8UAE - chains C and D of the 18 polymer chains in the assembly; structure by electron microscopy, 3.25 A resolution.

[Chain C (and D)]
Name: SIR2-like domain-containing protein
Organism: Escherichia coli
Notes: chain D of this document is another copy of the same molecule, construct and numbering; everything in this record applies to it too
Reference sequence: A0A7B5N0T7 (A0A7B5N0T7_ECOLX); residues 1-415 here = UniProt positions 1-415
Chain sequence (415 residues; row label = number of the first residue in the row):
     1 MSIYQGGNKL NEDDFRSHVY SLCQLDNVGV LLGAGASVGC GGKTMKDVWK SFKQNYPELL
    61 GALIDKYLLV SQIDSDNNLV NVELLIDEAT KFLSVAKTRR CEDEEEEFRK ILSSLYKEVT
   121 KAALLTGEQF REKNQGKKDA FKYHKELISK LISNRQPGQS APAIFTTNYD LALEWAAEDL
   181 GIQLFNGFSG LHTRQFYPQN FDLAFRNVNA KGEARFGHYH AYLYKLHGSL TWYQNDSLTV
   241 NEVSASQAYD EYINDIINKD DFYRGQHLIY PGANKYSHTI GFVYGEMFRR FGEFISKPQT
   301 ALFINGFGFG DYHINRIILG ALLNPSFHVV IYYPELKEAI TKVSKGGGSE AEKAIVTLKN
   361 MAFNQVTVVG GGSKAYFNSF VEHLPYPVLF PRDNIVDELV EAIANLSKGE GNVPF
Disordered / not traced: 1, 210-217, 408-415 (chain D: 1, 211-216, 392-415)
Small-molecule neighbours: Adenosine-5-Diphosphoribose (AR6; [(2R,3S,4R,5R)-5-(6-aminopurin-9-yl)-3,4-dihydroxy-oxolan-2-yl]methyl [hydroxy-[[(2R,3S,4R,5S)-3,4,5-trihydroxyoxolan-2-yl]methoxy]phosphoryl] hydrogen phosphate): A34, G35, V38, T44, M45, E83, T167, H227, N305, G306, F307, G308, D311, P334, E335, Y376, F377
From the paper describing this entry:
  - catalytic residues: H227, D311, H313
  - mutagenesis - H227A, D311A, H313A: abolished catalytic activity on NAD+
  - mutagenesis - H227A, D311A, H313A: decreased catalytic activity on single-stranded DNA
  - mutagenesis - H227A: decreased growth

[How chain C and chain D interact]
Residue-residue contacts - 23 pairs, chain C then chain D:
  Y67(C) - R99(D)
  L68(C) - T98(D)
  K91(C) - K91(D)
  K91(C) - S94(D)
  K91(C) - V95(D)
  F92(C) - V95(D)  hydrophobic
  F92(C) - R99(D)
  S94(C) - K91(D)
  V95(C) - K91(D)
  V95(C) - V95(D)  hydrophobic
  R99(C) - Y67(D)
  R99(C) - E104(D)  salt bridge
  F196(C) - R316(D)  hydrogen bond (backbone-side chain)
  Q199(C) - R316(D)
  Q199(C) - G320(D)
  H278(C) - A273(D)
  G281(C) - Y276(D)
  F282(C) - Y276(D)
  F282(C) - H313(D)
  G285(C) - Y276(D)
  E293(C) - R289(D)
  H313(C) - T279(D)
  R316(C) - T279(D)
Other interface residues (no listed pair), chain C (23 interface residues in all): T98, E104, P198, L238, Y276, T279, E286
Other interface residues (no listed pair), chain D (21 interface residues in all): L68, E88, F92, R100, Y312, I317, E350

[Overview]
23 residues of chain C face 21 of chain D across their interface; the contacts include 1 hydrogen bond and 1
salt bridge. Among the polar pairs are R99(C)-E104(D) and F196(C)-R316(D). Chain C binds
Adenosine-5-Diphosphoribose. The paper reports catalytic residues H227(C), D311(C) and H313(C); H227A, D311A
and H313A of chain C abolish catalytic activity on NAD+.
Both chains are SIR2-like domain-containing protein (Escherichia coli). Entry 8UAE (E. coli Sir2_HerA complex
(12:6) with ATPgamaS) was determined by electron microscopy (same publication as 8SU9, 8SUW, 8SUB, 8SXX and
8UAF).
